PDB entry 8VX5 | electron microscopy, 3.30 A resolution | chains A and I of the 10 polymer chains in the assembly

Chain A:
Molecule: Histone H3.2
From: Xenopus laevis
UniProtKB: P84233 (H32_XENLA); residues 0-135 here correspond to UniProt positions 1-136 (UniProt number = residue number + 1)
Amino-acid sequence (136 residues; row label = number of the first residue in the row; numbering starts at 0):
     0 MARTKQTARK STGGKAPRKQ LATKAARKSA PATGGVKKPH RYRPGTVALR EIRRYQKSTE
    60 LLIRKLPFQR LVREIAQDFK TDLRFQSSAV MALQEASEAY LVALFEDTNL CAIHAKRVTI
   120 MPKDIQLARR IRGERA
Disordered / not traced: 0-36, 135
Sequence notes: engineered mutation Ala102 (Gly103 in P84233)

Chain I:
Molecule: 167-nt DNA strand
Sequence (167 nucleotides; row label = number of the first residue in the row; numbers below 1 keep their minus sign (DA-83 is residue -83)):
   -83 ATCGGCCGCC ACAGGATGTA TATATCTGAC ACGTGCCTGG AGACTAGGGA GTAATCCCCT
   -23 TGGCGGTTAA AACGCGGGGG ACAGCGCGTA CGTGCGTTTA AGCGGTGCTA GAGCTGTCTA
    37 CGACCAATTG AGCGGCCTCG GCACCGGGAT TCTCCAGGGC GGCCGAT
Disordered / not traced: -83 to -77, 79-83

Chain A / chain I interface:
Pairs across the interface - 22 pairs, chain A then chain I:
  Arg40(A) - DG-8(I)  base contact
  Arg40(A) - DC71(I)  phosphate contact
  Tyr41(A) - DC70(I)  sugar contact
  Arg42(A) - DG-5(I)  salt bridge to the phosphate
  Arg42(A) - DC70(I)  phosphate contact
  Arg42(A) - DC71(I)  salt bridge to the phosphate
  Pro43(A) - DG-5(I)  sugar contact
  Thr45(A) - DC70(I)  phosphate contact
  Arg63(A) - DA-13(I)  salt bridge to the phosphate
  Arg72(A) - DT-23(I)  salt bridge to the phosphate
  Arg83(A) - DT-24(I)  hydrogen bond to the sugar
  Arg83(A) - DT-23(I)  phosphate contact
  Phe84(A) - DT-24(I)  sugar contact
  Phe84(A) - DT-23(I)  hydrogen bond to the phosphate
  Gln85(A) - DT-24(I)  phosphate contact
  Ser86(A) - DT-24(I)  hydrogen bond to the phosphate
  Arg116(A) - DA-3(I)  phosphate contact
  Arg116(A) - DC-2(I)  phosphate contact
  Val117(A) - DA-3(I)  hydrogen bond to the phosphate
  Thr118(A) - DA-3(I)  hydrogen bond to the phosphate
  Met120(A) - DA-3(I)  phosphate contact
  Met120(A) - DC-2(I)  phosphate contact
Other interface residues (no listed pair), chain A (19 interface residues in all): Lys37, His39, Gln68, Lys115
Other interface residues (no listed pair), chain I (13 interface residues in all): DA-14, DG-4, DT69, DA72

Summary:
The interface between chain A and chain I involves 19 residues on one side and 13 on the other; the contacts
include 5 hydrogen bonds and 4 salt bridges. Among the polar pairs are Arg83(A)-DT-24(I), Phe84(A)-DT-23(I)
and Ser86(A)-DT-24(I).
Here chain A is Histone H3.2 (Xenopus laevis) and chain I is a 167-nt DNA strand. Entry 8VX5 (Nucleosome core
particle containing an 8-oxoG damage site) was determined by electron microscopy, deposited together with 8VX4
and 8VX6.
